Entry 4ZWG (X-ray diffraction, 2.30 A resolution); this record covers chains C and D of the 4 polymer chains in the assembly.

== Chain C (and D) ==
Name: Deoxynucleoside triphosphate triphosphohydrolase SAMHD1
Source organism: Homo sapiens
Notes: EC 3.1.5.-; chain D of this document is another copy of the same molecule, construct and numbering; everything in this record applies to it too
UniProt: Q9Y3Z3 (SAMH1_HUMAN); residue numbers follow UniProt; this construct covers 113-626
Sequence (514 residues; each row starts with the number of its first residue):
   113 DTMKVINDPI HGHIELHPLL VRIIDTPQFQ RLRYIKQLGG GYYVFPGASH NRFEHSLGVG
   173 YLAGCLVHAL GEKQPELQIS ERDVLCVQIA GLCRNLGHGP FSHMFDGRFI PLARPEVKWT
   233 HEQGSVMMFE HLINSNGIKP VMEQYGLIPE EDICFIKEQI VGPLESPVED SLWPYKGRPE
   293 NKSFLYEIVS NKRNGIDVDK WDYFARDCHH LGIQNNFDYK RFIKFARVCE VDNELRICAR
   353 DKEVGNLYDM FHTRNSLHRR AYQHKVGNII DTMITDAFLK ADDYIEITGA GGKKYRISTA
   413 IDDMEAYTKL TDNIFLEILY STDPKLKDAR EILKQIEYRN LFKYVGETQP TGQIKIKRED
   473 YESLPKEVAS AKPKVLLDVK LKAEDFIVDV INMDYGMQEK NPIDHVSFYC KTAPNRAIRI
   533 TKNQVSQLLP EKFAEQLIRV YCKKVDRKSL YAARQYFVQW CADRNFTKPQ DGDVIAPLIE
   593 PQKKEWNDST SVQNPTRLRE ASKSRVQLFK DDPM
Disordered / not traced: 277-283, 486-489, 590-626 (chain D: 278-283, 462-467, 580-626)
Construct notes: conflict Arg206 (His in Q9Y3Z3), Asn207 (Asp in Q9Y3Z3); engineered mutation Glu592 (Thr in Q9Y3Z3)
UniProt features mapped onto this chain:
  - active site: His233
  - binding site (GTP): Lys116, Val117, Asp137, Gln142, Arg145, Arg451, Lys455, Lys523
  - binding site (dATP): Asn119, Gln149, Val156, Arg164, His210, His215, Lys312, Tyr315, Asp319, Arg333, Arg352, Lys354, Asn358, Arg366, Gln375, His376, Lys377, Lys523
  - binding site (dCTP): Asn119, Gln149, Val156, Arg164, His210, His215, Lys312, Tyr315, Asp319, Arg333, Arg352, Lys354, Arg366, Arg372, Gln375, His376, Lys377, Lys523
  - binding site (dGTP): Asn119, Gln149, Leu150, Val156, Arg164, Lys312, Tyr315, Asp319, Arg333, Arg352, Lys354, Asn358, Arg366, Tyr374, Gln375, His376, Lys377, Lys523
  - binding site (dTTP): Asn119, Gln149, Val156, Arg164, His210, His215, Lys312, Tyr315, Asp319, Arg333, Arg352, Lys354, Gln375, His376, Lys377, Lys523
  - binding site (Mn(2+)): His167, Asp311
  - cross-link (Glycyl lysine isopeptide (Lys-Gly)): Lys467 (interchain with G-Cter in SUMO2), Lys469 (interchain with G-Cter in SUMO2), Lys492 (interchain with G-Cter in SUMO2), Lys622 (interchain with G-Cter in SUMO2)
  - natural variant: Asp120 to His123 (deletion: In AGS5), His123 (H123P: In AGS5), Arg143 (R143C: In AGS5; R143H: In AGS5), Arg145 (R145Q: In AGS5), His167 (H167Y: In AGS5), Ile201 (I201N: In AGS5 and CHBL2), Gly209 (G209S: In AGS5), Met254 (M254V: In AGS5), Arg290 (R290H: In AGS5), Leu369 (L369S: In AGS5), Met385 (M385V: In AGS5), Ile448 (I448T: In AGS5), 1 further natural variant entry in UniProt
  - mutagenesis: Asp137 (D137A: Impairs homotetramerization and nearly abolishes dNTPase activity), Gln142 (Q142E/A: Impairs homotetramerization and nearly abolishes dNTPase activity; when associated with K-145), Arg143 (R143A: Abolished ability to restrict infection by viruses), Arg145 (R145A: Impairs homotetramerization and nearly abolishes dNTPase activity. Abolished ability to restrict infection by viruses; R145K: Impairs homotetramerization and nearly abolishes dNTPase activity ...), Gln149 (Q149A: Abolished dNTPase activity without affecting homotetramerization. Abolished dNTPase activity; when associated with A-319), Arg164 (R164A: Abolished ability to restrict infection by viruses), His167 (H167A: Abolished ability to restrict infection by viruses), His210 (H210A: Abolished dNTPase activity without affecting homotetramerization), His215 (H215A: Abolished dNTPase activity without affecting homotetramerization), Arg226 (R226G: Loss of function in defense response to virus), His233 (H233A: Abolished dNTPase activity without affecting homotetramerization. Abolished ability to restrict infection by viruses), Asp311 (D311A: Loss of function in defense response to virus. Loss of dNTPase activity. Does not affect oligomerization), 26 further mutagenesis entries in UniProt
Small-molecule neighbours:
  - 2'-deoxyadenosine 5'-triphosphate (DTP), molecule 1: Val117, Ile118, Asn119, His125
  - 2'-deoxyadenosine 5'-triphosphate (DTP), molecule 2: Gln149, Leu150, Arg164, Arg206, Asn207, His210, His215, His233, Asp311, Lys312, Tyr315, Asp319, Arg366, His370, Tyr374, Gln375, Asp383
  - 2'-deoxyadenosine 5'-triphosphate (DTP), molecule 3: Val156, Phe157, Pro158, Ile325, Arg372, His376, Lys377, Val378
  - 2'-deoxyadenosine 5'-triphosphate (DTP), molecule 4: Arg333, Phe337, Arg352, Lys354, Asn358, Lys523
  - GTP (guanosine-5'-triphosphate), molecule 1: Lys116, Val117, Ile118, Val133, Ile136, Asp137, Gln142, Arg145, Phe165
  - GTP, molecule 2: Tyr155, Val156, Pro158, Val378, Arg451, Leu453, Phe454, Lys455
What the authors report for this chain:
  - mutagenesis - T592E: decreased catalytic activity on dGTP
  - mutagenesis - T592E: decreased catalytic activity on all of the four dNTPs
  - mutagenesis - T592E: decreased stability

== How chain C and chain D interact ==
Pairs across the interface - 10 pairs, chain C then chain D:
  Gly124(C) with Phe329(D)
  His125(C) with Phe329(D); Arg333(D), hydrogen bond; Lys336(D)
  Glu127(C) with Lys185(D), salt bridge; Lys336(D), salt bridge
  Asp330(C) with His125(D), salt bridge
  Arg333(C) with His125(D), hydrogen bond
  Lys336(C) with His125(D); Glu127(D), salt bridge
Also at the interface, not in a pair above, chain C (8 interface residues in all): Val117, Phe337
Also at the interface, not in a pair above, chain D (8 interface residues in all): Val117, Phe337

== Overview ==
Chain C and chain D each contribute 8 residues to their interface; the contacts include 2 hydrogen bonds and 4
salt bridges. Polar pairs include Glu127(C)-Lys185(D), Glu127(C)-Lys336(D) and Asp330(C)-His125(D). The paper
reports that T592E of chain C reduces catalytic activity on dGTP; T592E of chain C reduces catalytic activity
on all of the four dNTPs.
Both chains are Deoxynucleoside triphosphate triphosphohydrolase SAMHD1 (Homo sapiens). Entry 4ZWG (Crystal
structure of the GTP-dATP-bound catalytic core of SAMHD1 phosphomimetic T592E mutant) was determined by X-ray
diffraction together with 4ZWE from the same study.
